6RFY - chains B and C of the 6 polymer chains in the assembly; structure by X-ray diffraction, 2.20 A resolution.

# Chain B (and C)
Molecule: Eis2
Source organism: Mycobacteroides abscessus
Notes: EC 2.3.1.-; chain C of this document is another copy of the same molecule, construct and numbering; everything in this record applies to it too
UniProt: A0A3A1BNP8 (A0A3A1BNP8_9MYCO); residues 2-411 here = UniProt positions 2-411
Amino-acid sequence (411 residues; each row starts with the number of its first residue):
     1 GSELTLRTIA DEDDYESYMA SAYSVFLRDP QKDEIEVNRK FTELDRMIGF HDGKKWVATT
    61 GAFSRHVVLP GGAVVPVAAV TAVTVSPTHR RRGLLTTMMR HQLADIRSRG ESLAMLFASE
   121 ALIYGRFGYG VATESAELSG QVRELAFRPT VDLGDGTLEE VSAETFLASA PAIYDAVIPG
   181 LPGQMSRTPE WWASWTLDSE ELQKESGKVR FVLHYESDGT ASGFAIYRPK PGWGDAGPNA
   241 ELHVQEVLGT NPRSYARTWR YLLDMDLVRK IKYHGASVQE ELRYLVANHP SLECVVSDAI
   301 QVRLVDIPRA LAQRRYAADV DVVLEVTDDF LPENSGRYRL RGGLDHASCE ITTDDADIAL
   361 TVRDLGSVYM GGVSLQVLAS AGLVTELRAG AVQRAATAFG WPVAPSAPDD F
Disordered / not traced: 1-2, 234-237 (chain C: 1-2, 234-236)
Differences from the reference sequence: expression tag (1)

# Chain B / chain C interface
Contacting residue pairs (21; chain B residue first):
  Leu158(B) with Thr88(C)
  Glu159(B) with Lys55(C), salt bridge; Thr88(C); His89(C), salt bridge
  Glu160(B) with Lys55(C); Thr88(C)
  Lys208(B) with Asp29(C)
  Arg210(B) with Ser24(C), hydrogen bond (side chain-backbone); Leu27(C)
  Pro229(B) with Leu27(C), hydrophobic
  Pro231(B) with Leu27(C)
  Ala240(B) with Leu27(C), hydrophobic
  Tyr261(B) with Pro87(C); Thr88(C)
  Asp264(B) with Arg90(C), hydrogen bond (backbone-side chain)
  Met265(B) with Pro87(C), hydrophobic
  Asp266(B) with Arg90(C), salt bridge
  Leu267(B) with Val25(C); Phe26(C), hydrophobic; Leu27(C); Ala121(C), hydrophobic
Interface residues without a listed pair, chain B (14 interface residues in all): Val268
Interface residues without a listed pair, chain C (15 interface residues in all): Arg28, Asp52, Arg91, Leu122

# Overview
14 residues of chain B face 15 of chain C across their interface, with 2 hydrogen bonds and 3 salt bridges.
Polar contacts include Glu159(B)-Lys55(C), Glu159(B)-His89(C) and Asp266(B)-Arg90(C).
Both chains are Eis2 (Mycobacteroides abscessus). Entry 6RFY (Crystal structure of Eis2 form Mycobacterium
abscessus) was determined by X-ray diffraction together with 6RFT and 6RFX from the same study.
